Entry 3BCO (X-ray diffraction, 2.25 A resolution); this record covers chains A and B.

# Chain A (and B)
Protein: Seminal ribonuclease
Source organism: Bos taurus
Notes: EC 3.1.27.5; chain B of this document is another copy of the same molecule, construct and numbering; everything in this record applies to it too
UniProt: P00669 (RNS_BOVIN); residues 1-124 here correspond to UniProt positions 27-150 (UniProt number = residue number + 26)
Chain sequence (124 residues; numbered 1 to 124; the number before each row is that of its first residue):
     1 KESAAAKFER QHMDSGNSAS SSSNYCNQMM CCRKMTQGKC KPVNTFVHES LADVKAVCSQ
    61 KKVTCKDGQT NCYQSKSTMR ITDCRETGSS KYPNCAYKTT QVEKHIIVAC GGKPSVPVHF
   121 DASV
Cystine bridges: Cys26-Cys84, Cys40-Cys95, Cys58-Cys110, Cys65-Cys72
Differences from the reference sequence: engineered mutation Ala19 (Pro45 in P00669), Gln28 (Leu54 in P00669), Asp67 (Asn93 in P00669)
Curated features (UniProtKB/Swiss-Prot):
  - active site: His12 (Proton acceptor), His119 (Proton donor)
  - binding site (substrate): Lys7, Arg10, Lys41 to Thr45, Lys66, Arg85

# How chain A and chain B interact
Contacting residue pairs (93; chain A residue first):
  Ala4(A) - Val118(B)  hydrophobic
  Ala5(A) - Val116(B)  hydrophobic
  Phe8(A) - Pro117(B)
  Phe8(A) - Val118(B)
  Phe8(A) - His119(B)
  Phe8(A) - Phe120(B)
  Glu9(A) - Arg33(B)  hydrogen bond (backbone-side chain)
  Glu9(A) - Leu51(B)
  Arg10(A) - Arg33(B)  hydrogen bond (backbone-side chain)
  Arg10(A) - Lys34(B)
  Gln11(A) - Met35(B)
  Gln11(A) - Lys41(B)
  Gln11(A) - Asn44(B)  hydrogen bond (backbone-side chain)
  Gln11(A) - Thr45(B)
  Gln11(A) - Phe46(B)
  His12(A) - Lys41(B)
  His12(A) - Asn44(B)  hydrogen bond
  His12(A) - Thr45(B)  hydrogen bond (side chain-backbone)
  His12(A) - Phe46(B)
  His12(A) - Val47(B)  hydrogen bond (backbone-backbone)
  His12(A) - Phe120(B)
  Met13(A) - Arg33(B)  hydrogen bond (backbone-side chain)
  Met13(A) - Val47(B)
  Met13(A) - Glu49(B)
  Met13(A) - Leu51(B)  hydrophobic
  Met13(A) - Val54(B)  hydrophobic
  Asp14(A) - Tyr25(B)  hydrogen bond
  Asp14(A) - Met29(B)
  Asp14(A) - Val47(B)  hydrogen bond (backbone-backbone)
  Asp14(A) - His48(B)  hydrogen bond (backbone-side chain)
  Ser15(A) - Val47(B)
  Ser15(A) - His48(B)
  Ser15(A) - Glu49(B)  hydrogen bond (side chain-backbone)
  Ser15(A) - Ser50(B)
  Ser15(A) - Leu51(B)
  Gly16(A) - His48(B)  hydrogen bond (backbone-backbone)
  Gly16(A) - Arg80(B)  hydrogen bond (backbone-side chain)
  Asn17(A) - Arg80(B)
  Ala19(A) - Tyr25(B)
  Ala19(A) - His48(B)
  Ser20(A) - Ser22(B)
  Ser20(A) - Tyr25(B)
  Ser20(A) - Gln101(B)  hydrogen bond
  Tyr25(A) - Asp14(B)  hydrogen bond
  Tyr25(A) - Ala19(B)  hydrophobic
  Tyr25(A) - Gln28(B)
  Gln28(A) - Tyr25(B)
  Gln28(A) - Gln28(B)  hydrogen bond
  Gln28(A) - Met29(B)
  Gln28(A) - Cys32(B)
  Met29(A) - Asp14(B)
  Met29(A) - Gln28(B)
  Cys31(A) - Cys32(B)  disulfide
  Cys31(A) - Lys34(B)
  Cys32(A) - Gln28(B)
  Cys32(A) - Cys31(B)  disulfide
  Cys32(A) - Cys32(B)  hydrophobic
  Arg33(A) - Glu9(B)  hydrogen bond (side chain-backbone)
  Arg33(A) - Arg10(B)  hydrogen bond (side chain-backbone)
  Arg33(A) - Met13(B)  hydrogen bond (side chain-backbone)
  Lys34(A) - Arg10(B)
  Met35(A) - Gln11(B)
  Gln37(A) - Lys34(B)
  Lys41(A) - Gln11(B)
  Lys41(A) - His12(B)
  Asn44(A) - Gln11(B)  hydrogen bond (side chain-backbone)
  Asn44(A) - His12(B)  hydrogen bond
  Thr45(A) - Gln11(B)
  Thr45(A) - His12(B)  hydrogen bond (backbone-side chain)
  Phe46(A) - Gln11(B)
  Phe46(A) - His12(B)
  Val47(A) - His12(B)  hydrogen bond (backbone-backbone)
  Val47(A) - Met13(B)
  Val47(A) - Asp14(B)  hydrogen bond (backbone-backbone)
  His48(A) - Asp14(B)  salt bridge
  His48(A) - Ser15(B)
  His48(A) - Ser18(B)
  His48(A) - Ala19(B)
  Glu49(A) - Met13(B)
  Glu49(A) - Ser15(B)
  Leu51(A) - Glu9(B)
  Leu51(A) - Met13(B)  hydrophobic
  Val54(A) - Met13(B)  hydrophobic
  Thr82(A) - Ala19(B)
  Gln101(A) - Ala19(B)  hydrogen bond (side chain-backbone)
  Val116(A) - Ala5(B)  hydrophobic
  Pro117(A) - Ala5(B)
  Pro117(A) - Phe8(B)
  Val118(A) - Ala4(B)  hydrophobic
  Val118(A) - Phe8(B)
  His119(A) - Phe8(B)
  Phe120(A) - Phe8(B)
  Phe120(A) - His12(B)
Also at the interface, not in a pair above, chain A (42 interface residues in all): Ser22, Ser50, Val108
Also at the interface, not in a pair above, chain B (40 interface residues in all): Asn17, Val108
Inter-chain disulfides: Cys31(A)-Cys32(B), Cys32(A)-Cys31(B)

# Summary
42 residues of chain A face 40 of chain B across their interface, with 2 disulfide bonds, 25 hydrogen bonds
and 1 salt bridge. Polar contacts include His48(A)-Asp14(B), Glu9(A)-Arg33(B) and Arg10(A)-Arg33(B).
Both chains are Seminal ribonuclease (Bos taurus). Entry 3BCO (Crystal Structure of The Swapped FOrm of
P19A/L28Q/N67D BS-RNase) was determined by X-ray diffraction (same publication as 3BCM and 3BCP).
